PDB entry 6P5F | X-ray diffraction, 1.70 A resolution | chain A

[Chain A]
Protein: Photoactive yellow protein
Organism: Halorhodospira halophila
UniProt: P16113 (PYP_HALHA); numbering as in UniProt (aligned over 1-125)
Chain sequence (125 residues; row label = number of the first residue in the row):
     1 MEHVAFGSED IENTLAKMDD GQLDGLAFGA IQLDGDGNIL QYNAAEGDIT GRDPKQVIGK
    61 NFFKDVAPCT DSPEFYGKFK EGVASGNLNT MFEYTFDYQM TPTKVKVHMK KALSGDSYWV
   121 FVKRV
Modified residues: Cys-69 ((2R)-2-azanyl-3-[(E)-3-(4-hydroxyphenyl)prop-2-enoyl]sulfanyl-propanoic acid; 60F)

[Overview]
Chain A is Photoactive yellow protein (Halorhodospira halophila); the structure, Photoactive Yellow Protein
PYP Pure Dark, was determined by X-ray diffraction, deposited together with 6P4I, 6P5D, 6P5E and 6P5G.
